7B70 - chains E and F of the 10 polymer chains in the assembly; structure by electron microscopy, 4.00 A resolution.

# Chain E
Molecule: Probable trafficking protein particle complex subunit 2
Organism: Drosophila melanogaster
Reference sequence: Q9VUZ1 (TPPC2_DROME); residue numbers follow UniProt; this construct covers 1-139
Sequence (139 residues; each row starts with the number of its first residue):
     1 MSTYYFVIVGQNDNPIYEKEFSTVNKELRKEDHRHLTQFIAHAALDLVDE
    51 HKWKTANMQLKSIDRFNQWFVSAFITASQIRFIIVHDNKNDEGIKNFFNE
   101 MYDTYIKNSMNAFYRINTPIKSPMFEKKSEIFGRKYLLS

# Chain F
Molecule: Trafficking protein particle complex subunit 5
Organism: Drosophila melanogaster
Reference sequence: Q7K2Q8 (Q7K2Q8_DROME); numbering as in UniProt (aligned over 1-194)
Sequence (194 residues; numbered 1 to 194; the number before each row is that of its first residue):
     1 MEKLEALKISSMRPRSNILDRPLSKGKTEVSQSIVALLFSEIVQYSQSRV
    51 FTVPELQTRLHDLGQDVGTRIIDLYFVRERSSKRETKLTQMLLFVKTTVW
   101 KNLFGKEAEKLEHANDDERTYYIIEKEPLVNTFISVPKDKGSLNCANFTA
   151 GIVEAVLTNCGFPCKVTAHWHKGTTYMVKFEDFVIARDKQMEEK
Unresolved in the structure: 1-30

# Chain E / chain F interface
Contacting residue pairs - 39 pairs, chain E then chain F:
  Gln-11(E) / Thr-158(F)  hydrogen bond (side chain-backbone)
  Gln-11(E) / Asn-159(F)
  Lys-52(E) / Thr-86(F)  hydrogen bond (backbone-side chain)
  Trp-53(E) / Thr-86(F)
  Trp-53(E) / Lys-87(F)  hydrogen bond (backbone-side chain)
  Trp-53(E) / Arg-187(F)
  Trp-53(E) / Met-191(F)
  Ala-56(E) / Lys-83(F)
  Ala-56(E) / Arg-84(F)
  Ala-56(E) / Glu-85(F)
  Ala-56(E) / Thr-86(F)
  Asn-57(E) / Lys-83(F)
  Asn-57(E) / Arg-84(F)  hydrogen bond (backbone-side chain)
  Met-58(E) / Lys-83(F)
  Met-58(E) / Arg-84(F)  hydrogen bond (backbone-side chain)
  Ile-75(E) / Arg-84(F)  hydrogen bond (backbone-side chain)
  Ala-77(E) / Phe-76(F)  hydrophobic
  Ala-77(E) / Asn-159(F)
  Ala-77(E) / Cys-160(F)
  Ser-78(E) / Asp-73(F)
  Ser-78(E) / Asn-159(F)
  Gln-79(E) / Thr-158(F)  hydrogen bond (side chain-backbone)
  Gln-79(E) / Asn-159(F)  hydrogen bond (side chain-backbone)
  Gln-79(E) / Cys-160(F)
  Gln-79(E) / Gly-161(F)
  Tyr-102(E) / Asp-73(F)  hydrogen bond
  Tyr-102(E) / Phe-76(F)
  Tyr-102(E) / Val-77(F)  hydrophobic
  Tyr-105(E) / Asp-73(F)
  Ile-106(E) / Asp-73(F)
  Ile-106(E) / Leu-74(F)
  Ser-109(E) / Arg-70(F)
  Met-110(E) / Arg-70(F)  hydrogen bond (backbone-side chain)
  Met-110(E) / Leu-74(F)  hydrophobic
  Asn-111(E) / Arg-70(F)
  Ala-112(E) / Arg-70(F)  hydrogen bond (backbone-side chain)
  Tyr-114(E) / Arg-70(F)  hydrogen bond (backbone-side chain)
  Ile-116(E) / Thr-69(F)
  Ile-116(E) / Asn-159(F)
Also at the interface, not in a pair above, chain E (25 interface residues in all): Lys-54, Thr-55, Gln-59, Leu-60, Phe-74, Thr-76
Also at the interface, not in a pair above, chain F (18 interface residues in all): Ile-72

# Overview
The interface between chain E and chain F involves 25 residues on one side and 18 on the other, with 12
hydrogen bonds. Polar contacts include Gln-11(E)/Thr-158(F), Lys-52(E)/Thr-86(F) and Trp-53(E)/Lys-87(F).
Chain E is Probable trafficking protein particle complex subunit 2 and chain F is Trafficking protein particle
complex subunit 5, both from Drosophila melanogaster; the structure, TRAPPCore plus C8 (355-596) and C11
(1-718) from MiniTRAPPIII, was determined by electron microscopy (same publication as 7B6D, 7B6E, 7B6H and
7B6R).
